5YTK - chains F and L of the 10 polymer chains in the assembly; structure by X-ray diffraction, 2.70 A resolution.

# Chain F
Molecule: NAD-dependent protein deacetylase sirtuin-3, mitochondrial
Source organism: Homo sapiens
Notes: EC 3.5.1.-
UniProt: Q9NTG7 (SIR3_HUMAN); numbering as in UniProt (aligned over 121-394)
Amino-acid sequence (274 residues; each row starts with the number of its first residue):
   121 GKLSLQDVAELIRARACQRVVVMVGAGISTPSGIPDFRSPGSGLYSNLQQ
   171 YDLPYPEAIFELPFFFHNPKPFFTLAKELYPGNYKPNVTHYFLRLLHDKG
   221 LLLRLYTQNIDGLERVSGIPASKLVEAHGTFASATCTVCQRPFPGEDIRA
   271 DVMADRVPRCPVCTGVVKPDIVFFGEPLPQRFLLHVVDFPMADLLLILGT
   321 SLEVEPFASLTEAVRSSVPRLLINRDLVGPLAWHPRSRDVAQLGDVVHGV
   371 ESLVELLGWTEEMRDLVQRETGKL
Metal / ion sites: Zn2+: Cys256, Cys259, Cys280, Cys283
Small-molecule neighbours: leucine (LEU): Phe157, Phe180, Gln228, Ile230, His248, Ile291, Val292, Phe294

# Chain L
Molecule: AceCS2-KLeu
Amino-acid sequence (8 residues; numbered 638 to 645; the number before each row is that of its first residue):
   638 TRSGKVMR
Covalent attachments: leucine (LEU) linked to Lys642

# How chain F and chain L interact
Contacting residue pairs (18):
  Arg158(F) with Arg639(L)
  Glu177(F) with Arg639(L), salt bridge
  Val292(F) with Lys642(L), hydrogen bond (backbone-side chain)
  Phe293(F) with Lys642(L)
  Phe294(F) with Ser640(L); Gly641(L); Lys642(L)
  Gly295(F) with Gly641(L), hydrogen bond (backbone-backbone); Val643(L)
  Glu296(F) with Lys642(L); Val643(L), hydrogen bond (backbone-backbone)
  Pro297(F) with Val643(L); Arg645(L)
  Leu298(F) with Lys642(L); Val643(L), hydrogen bond (backbone-backbone)
  Phe302(F) with Met644(L), hydrophobic
  Leu303(F) with Met644(L), hydrophobic
  His305(F) with Met644(L)
Also at the interface, not in a pair above, chain F (14 interface residues in all): Glu181, His248

# Summary
Chain F and chain L form an interface of 14 and 7 residues respectively; the contacts include 4 hydrogen bonds
and 1 salt bridge. Polar contacts include Glu177(F)-Arg639(L), Val292(F)-Lys642(L) and Gly295(F)-Gly641(L).
Bound to chain F: leucine. Leucine is covalently linked to Lys642(L).
Here chain F is NAD-dependent protein deacetylase sirtuin-3, mitochondrial (Homo sapiens) and chain L is
AceCS2-KLeu. Entry 5YTK (Crystal structure of SIRT3 bound to a leucylated AceCS2) was determined by X-ray
diffraction.
